7AQR - chains D and V of the 17 polymer chains in the assembly; structure by electron microscopy, 2.91 A resolution.

# Chain D
Protein: NADH dehydrogenase subunit 7
Source organism: Arabidopsis thaliana
Reference sequence: A0A2P2CLH2 (A0A2P2CLH2_ARATH); residues 1-394 here = UniProt positions 1-394
Amino-acid sequence (394 residues; row label = number of the first residue in the row):
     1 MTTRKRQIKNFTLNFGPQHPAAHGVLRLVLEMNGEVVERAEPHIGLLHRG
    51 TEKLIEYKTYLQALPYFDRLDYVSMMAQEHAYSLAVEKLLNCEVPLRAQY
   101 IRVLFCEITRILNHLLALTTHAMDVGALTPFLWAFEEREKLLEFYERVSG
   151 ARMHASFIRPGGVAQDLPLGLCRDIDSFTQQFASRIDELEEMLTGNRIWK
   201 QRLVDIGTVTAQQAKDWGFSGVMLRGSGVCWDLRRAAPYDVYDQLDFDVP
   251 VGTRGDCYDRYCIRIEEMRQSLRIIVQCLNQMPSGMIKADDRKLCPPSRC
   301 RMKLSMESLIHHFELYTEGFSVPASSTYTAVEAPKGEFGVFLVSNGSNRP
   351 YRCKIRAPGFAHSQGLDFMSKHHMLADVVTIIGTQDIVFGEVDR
Not modelled in the structure: 1-9
Differences from the reference sequence: variant Ser363 (Leu in A0A2P2CLH2)

# Chain V
Protein: Probable NADH dehydrogenase [ubiquinone] 1 alpha subcomplex subunit 5, mitochondrial
Source organism: Arabidopsis thaliana
Reference sequence: Q9FLX7 (NDUA5_ARATH); residues 1-169 here = UniProt positions 1-169
Amino-acid sequence (169 residues; row label = number of the first residue in the row):
     1 MFLRAIGRPLLAKVKQTTGIVGLDVVPNARAVLIDLYSKTLKEIQAVPED
    51 EGYRKAVESFTRQRLNVCKEEEDWEMIEKRLGCGQVEELIEEARDELTLI
   101 GKMIEWDPWGVPDDYECEVIENDAPIPKHVPQHRPGPLPEQFYKTLEGLI
   151 AESKTEIPAATPSDPQLKE
Not modelled in the structure: 1-11, 152-169

# Chain D / chain V interface
Pairs across the interface - 42 pairs, chain D then chain V:
  Leu84(D) - His129(V)
  Leu84(D) - Val130(V)
  Leu84(D) - Pro131(V)
  Glu87(D) - Pro127(V)
  Glu87(D) - His129(V)  salt bridge
  Lys88(D) - Ile126(V)
  Lys88(D) - Pro127(V)
  Lys88(D) - Val130(V)
  Asn91(D) - Pro125(V)  hydrogen bond (side chain-backbone)
  Asn91(D) - Ile126(V)
  Asn91(D) - Pro127(V)
  Cys92(D) - Pro127(V)
  Cys92(D) - His129(V)
  Glu93(D) - Pro127(V)
  Glu93(D) - Lys128(V)
  Glu93(D) - His129(V)  salt bridge
  Val94(D) - His129(V)
  Gln99(D) - His129(V)
  Arg102(D) - His129(V)
  Val209(D) - Val21(V)
  Thr210(D) - Val21(V)
  Thr210(D) - Gly22(V)
  Ala211(D) - Ile20(V)  hydrophobic
  Ala211(D) - Val21(V)  hydrogen bond (backbone-backbone)
  Gln212(D) - Glu91(V)
  Ser227(D) - Ile20(V)
  Ser227(D) - Val21(V)  hydrogen bond (backbone-backbone)
  Gly228(D) - Gly19(V)
  Trp231(D) - His133(V)
  Ala236(D) - Arg134(V)
  Ala237(D) - Pro131(V)
  Ala237(D) - Gln132(V)
  Ala237(D) - His133(V)
  Pro238(D) - Pro131(V)
  Pro238(D) - Gln132(V)
  Tyr239(D) - His129(V)
  Tyr239(D) - Pro131(V)
  Asp240(D) - His129(V)  hydrogen bond (backbone-backbone)
  Thr253(D) - Val21(V)
  Arg254(D) - Val21(V)
  Gly255(D) - Val21(V)
  Ala330(D) - Pro131(V)
Also at the interface, not in a pair above, chain D (29 interface residues in all): Thr208, Gly226, Leu233, Gly252

# Overview
29 residues of chain D and 15 residues of chain V are in contact, with 4 hydrogen bonds and 2 salt bridges.
Polar pairs include Glu87(D)-His129(V), Glu93(D)-His129(V) and Asn91(D)-Pro125(V).
Here chain D is NADH dehydrogenase subunit 7 and chain V is Probable NADH dehydrogenase [ubiquinone] 1 alpha
subcomplex subunit 5, mitochondrial, both from Arabidopsis thaliana. Entry 7AQR (Cryo-EM structure of
Arabidopsis thaliana Complex-I (peripheral arm)) was determined by electron microscopy together with 7AQQ,
7AQW, 7AR7, 7AR8, 7AR9, 7ARB, 7ARC and 7ARD from the same study.
